Entry 4CSE (X-ray diffraction, 3.30 A resolution); this record covers chains B and D.

Chain B:
Protein: PIH1 domain-containing protein 1
From: Mus musculus
UniProtKB: Q9CQJ2 (PIHD1_MOUSE); numbering as in UniProt (aligned over 47-179)
Sequence (133 residues; numbered 47 to 179; the number before each row is that of its first residue):
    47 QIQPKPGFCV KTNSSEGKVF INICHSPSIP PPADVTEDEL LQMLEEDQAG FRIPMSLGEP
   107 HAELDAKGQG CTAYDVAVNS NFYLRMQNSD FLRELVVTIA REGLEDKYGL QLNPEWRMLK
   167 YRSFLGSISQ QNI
Unresolved in the structure: 47-48, 81-95, 176-179
Curated features (UniProtKB/Swiss-Prot):
  - site (Interacts with TELO2): Lys57, Lys64, Lys113
  - modified residue: Ser173 (Phosphoserine)
What the authors report for this chain:
  - mutagenesis - K153E: unchanged binding to Telomere length regulation protein TEL2 homolog (chain D)

Chain D:
Protein: Telomere length regulation protein TEL2 homolog
UniProtKB: Q9DC40 (TELO2_MOUSE); residues 5-13 here correspond to UniProt positions 498-506 (UniProt number = residue number + 493)
Sequence (9 residues; each row starts with the number of its first residue):
     5 SELDSDDEF
Unresolved in the structure: 5-7, 12-13
Modified residues: Ser9 (phosphoserine; SEP)
What the authors report for this chain:
  - mutagenesis - S9T (K_D_ = 45.7 uM): decreased binding to PIH1 domain-containing protein 1 (chain B)

How chain B and chain D interact:
Contacting residue pairs - 18 pairs, chain B then chain D:
  Lys57(B) - Asp8(D)  salt bridge
  Lys57(B) - Ser9(D)
  Lys57(B) - Asp10(D)  salt bridge
  Lys64(B) - Ser9(D)
  Lys64(B) - Asp10(D)  salt bridge
  Phe66(B) - Asp10(D)
  Asp111(B) - Asp10(D)
  Ala112(B) - Ser9(D)
  Ala112(B) - Asp10(D)  hydrogen bond (backbone-side chain)
  Lys113(B) - Ser9(D)
  Arg163(B) - Asp8(D)  salt bridge
  Arg163(B) - Ser9(D)
  Leu165(B) - Asp8(D)
  Leu165(B) - Asp10(D)
  Leu165(B) - Asp11(D)
  Lys166(B) - Asp11(D)  hydrogen bond (backbone-side chain)
  Tyr167(B) - Asp11(D)  hydrogen bond (backbone-side chain)
  Arg168(B) - Asp11(D)  hydrogen bond (backbone-side chain)
Interface features reported in the paper:
  - hot spots on chain B (mutagenesis) - K57E, K64E: abolished binding to Telomere length regulation protein TEL2 homolog (chain D)

Overview:
11 residues of chain B face 4 of chain D across their interface, with 4 hydrogen bonds and 4 salt bridges.
Among the polar pairs are Lys57(B)-Asp8(D), Lys57(B)-Asp10(D) and Lys64(B)-Asp10(D). The paper reports that
K57E and K64E of chain B abolish binding to Telomere length regulation protein TEL2 homolog (chain D); S9T of
chain D reduces binding to PIH1 domain-containing protein 1 (chain B).
Chain B is PIH1 domain-containing protein 1 (Mus musculus) and chain D is Telomere length regulation protein
TEL2 homolog; the structure, PIH N-terminal domain, was determined by X-ray diffraction together with 4CGU,
4CGV, 4CGW and 4CKT from the same study.
